PDB entry 6R0C | electron microscopy, 4.20 A resolution (low resolution: residue-level contacts below are approximate; hydrogen-bond / salt-bridge calls are withheld) | chains G and I of the 10 polymer chains in the assembly

Chain G:
Name: Histone H2A type 1
From: Homo sapiens
Reference sequence: P0C0S8 (H2A1_HUMAN); residues 0-129 here correspond to UniProt positions 1-130 (UniProt number = residue number + 1)
Chain sequence (130 residues; numbered 0 to 129; the number before each row is that of its first residue; numbering starts at 0):
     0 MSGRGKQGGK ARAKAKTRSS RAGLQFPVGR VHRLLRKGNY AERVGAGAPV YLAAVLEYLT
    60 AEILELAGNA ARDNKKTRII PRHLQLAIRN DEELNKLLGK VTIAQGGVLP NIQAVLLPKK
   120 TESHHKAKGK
Unresolved in the structure: 0-13, 119-129
Curated features (UniProtKB/Swiss-Prot):
  - modified residue: Ser1 (N-acetylserine), Arg3 (Citrulline), Lys5 (N6-(2-hydroxyisobutyryl)lysine), Lys9 (N6-(2-hydroxyisobutyryl)lysine), Lys13 (N6-(beta-hydroxybutyryl)lysine), Lys36 (N6-(2-hydroxyisobutyryl)lysine), Lys74 (N6-(2-hydroxyisobutyryl)lysine), Lys75 (N6-(2-hydroxyisobutyryl)lysine), Lys95 (N6-(2-hydroxyisobutyryl)lysine), Lys99 (N6-glutaryllysine), Gln104 (N5-methylglutamine), Lys118 (N6-(2-hydroxyisobutyryl)lysine), Lys119 (N6-crotonyllysine), Thr120 (Phosphothreonine), Lys125 (N6-crotonyllysine)
  - cross-link (Glycyl lysine isopeptide (Lys-Gly)): Lys13 (interchain with G-Cter in ubiquitin), Lys15 (interchain with G-Cter in ubiquitin), Lys119 (interchain with G-Cter in ubiquitin)

Chain I:
Molecule: 145-nt DNA strand
Sequence (145 nucleotides; numbered -74 to 70; the number before each row is that of its first residue; numbers below 1 keep their minus sign (DT-74 is residue -74)):
   -74 TGTCCAGGTT CTCCCTGTGG TGAAAACCAA CTAACTACCT TCCCAGGAAA CAGGTTTCAC
   -14 CAGCCAGGCC TTGAATGCAA TTGTCTTACT AGGAATATTT GGACTTCCCC ACCTACCATT
    46 CAGGTAACTT GATACAAACA CAGCC
Unresolved in the structure: -74 to -72

Chain G / chain I interface:
Pairs across the interface (8; chain G residue first):
  Arg29(G) with DG49(I)
  Arg42(G) with DT39(I)
  Val43(G) with DC38(I); DT39(I)
  Ala45(G) with DC38(I)
  Thr76(G) with DA57(I); DT58(I)
  Arg77(G) with DT58(I)
Also at the interface, not in a pair above, chain G (9 interface residues in all): His31, Gly44, Lys75
Also at the interface, not in a pair above, chain I (6 interface residues in all): DA59

Overview:
Chain G and chain I form an interface of 9 and 6 residues respectively.
Here chain G is Histone H2A type 1 (Homo sapiens) and chain I is a 145-nt DNA strand. Entry 6R0C (Human-D02
Nucleosome Core Particle with biotin-streptavidin label) was determined by electron microscopy (same
publication as 6RNY).
